PDB entry 6PDQ | X-ray diffraction, 1.83 A resolution | chains B and E of the 6 polymer chains in the assembly

== Chain B (and E) ==
Molecule: Ancestral Effector Caspase-3/6/7
Source organism: Homo sapiens
Notes: chain E of this document is another copy of the same molecule, construct and numbering; everything in this record applies to it too
Sequence (93 residues; row label = number of the first residue in the row):
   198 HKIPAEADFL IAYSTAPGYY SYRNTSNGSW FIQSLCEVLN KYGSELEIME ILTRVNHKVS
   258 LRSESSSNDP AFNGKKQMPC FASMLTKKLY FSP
Disordered / not traced: 260, 264-268 (chain E: 262-269)

== Interface between chain B and chain E ==
Pairs across the interface (54; chain B residue first):
  Lys199(B) - Ser257(E)
  Lys199(B) - Lys273(E)  hydrogen bond (backbone-side chain)
  Ile200(B) - Lys273(E)
  Pro201(B) - Ser257(E)
  Pro201(B) - Gln274(E)
  Pro201(B) - Met275(E)  hydrophobic
  Glu203(B) - Tyr216(E)  hydrogen bond
  Glu203(B) - Met275(E)
  Ala204(B) - Met275(E)  hydrophobic
  Ala213(B) - Met281(E)  hydrophobic
  Tyr216(B) - Glu203(E)  hydrogen bond
  Met246(B) - Met246(E)  hydrophobic
  Met246(B) - Phe278(E)  hydrophobic
  Glu247(B) - Lys285(E)
  Thr250(B) - Leu282(E)
  Thr250(B) - Thr283(E)
  Thr250(B) - Lys284(E)
  Asn253(B) - Ser280(E)  hydrogen bond (side chain-backbone)
  Asn253(B) - Met281(E)
  Asn253(B) - Leu282(E)  hydrogen bond (side chain-backbone)
  His254(B) - Thr283(E)  hydrogen bond (side chain-backbone)
  Ser257(B) - Lys199(E)
  Ser257(B) - Pro201(E)
  Ser257(B) - Thr283(E)
  Lys273(B) - Lys199(E)  hydrogen bond (side chain-backbone)
  Gln274(B) - Pro201(E)
  Met275(B) - Pro201(E)  hydrophobic
  Met275(B) - Glu203(E)
  Met275(B) - Ala204(E)  hydrophobic
  Met275(B) - Met281(E)
  Pro276(B) - Met281(E)
  Cys277(B) - Ser280(E)
  Cys277(B) - Met281(E)  hydrophobic
  Phe278(B) - Phe278(E)
  Phe278(B) - Ala279(E)
  Phe278(B) - Ser280(E)  hydrogen bond (backbone-backbone)
  Ala279(B) - Phe278(E)
  Ser280(B) - Asn253(E)  hydrogen bond (backbone-side chain)
  Ser280(B) - Cys277(E)
  Ser280(B) - Phe278(E)  hydrogen bond (backbone-backbone)
  Met281(B) - Ala213(E)  hydrophobic
  Met281(B) - Asn253(E)
  Met281(B) - Met275(E)
  Met281(B) - Pro276(E)
  Met281(B) - Cys277(E)  hydrophobic
  Leu282(B) - Thr250(E)
  Leu282(B) - Asn253(E)  hydrogen bond (backbone-side chain)
  Thr283(B) - Thr250(E)
  Thr283(B) - His254(E)  hydrogen bond (backbone-side chain)
  Thr283(B) - Ser257(E)
  Thr283(B) - Met275(E)
  Lys284(B) - Thr250(E)
  Lys284(B) - His254(E)
  Lys285(B) - Glu247(E)
Also at the interface, not in a pair above, chain B (28 interface residues in all): Leu258, Gly271
Also at the interface, not in a pair above, chain E (26 interface residues in all): Ile200

== Overview ==
The interface between chain B and chain E involves 28 residues on one side and 26 on the other; the contacts
include 12 hydrogen bonds. Polar pairs include Lys199(B)-Lys273(E), Glu203(B)-Tyr216(E) and
Asn253(B)-Ser280(E).
Chain B and chain E are both Ancestral Effector Caspase-3/6/7 (Homo sapiens); the structure, Ancestral
Effector Caspase 3/6/7, was determined by X-ray diffraction (same publication as 6PPM).
